3UXO - chain A; structure by X-ray diffraction, 2.10 A resolution.

Chain A:
Name: DNA polymerase beta
Source organism: Rattus norvegicus
Notes: EC 2.7.7.7, 4.2.99.-
UniProt: P06766 (DPOLB_RAT); residues 1-335 here = UniProt positions 1-335
Sequence (335 residues; row label = number of the first residue in the row):
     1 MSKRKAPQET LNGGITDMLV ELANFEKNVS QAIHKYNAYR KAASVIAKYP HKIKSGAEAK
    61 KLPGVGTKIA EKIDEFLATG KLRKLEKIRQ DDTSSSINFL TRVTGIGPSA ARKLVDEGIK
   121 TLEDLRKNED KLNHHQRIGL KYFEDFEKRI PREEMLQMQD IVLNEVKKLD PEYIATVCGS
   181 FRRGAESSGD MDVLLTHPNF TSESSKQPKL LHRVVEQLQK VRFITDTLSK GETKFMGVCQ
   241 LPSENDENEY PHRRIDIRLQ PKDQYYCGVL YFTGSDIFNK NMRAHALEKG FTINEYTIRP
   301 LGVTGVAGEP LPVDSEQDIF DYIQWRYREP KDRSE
Disordered / not traced: 1-9, 335
Sequence notes: engineered mutation Gln260 (Ile in P06766)
Swiss-Prot annotation at these positions:
  - region: Arg183 to Asp192 (DNA-binding)
  - active site: Lys72 (Nucleophile)
  - binding site (K(+)): Lys60, Leu62, Val65, Thr101, Val103, Ile106
  - binding site (Na(+)): Lys60, Leu62, Val65, Thr101, Val103, Ile106
  - binding site (a 2'-deoxyribonucleoside 5'-triphosphate): Arg149, Ser180, Arg183, Gly189, Asp190
  - binding site (Mg(2+)): Asp190, Asp192, Asp256
  - modified residue: Lys72 (N6-acetyllysine), Arg83 (Omega-N-methylarginine), Arg152 (Omega-N-methylarginine)
  - cross-link (Glycyl lysine isopeptide (Lys-Gly)): Lys41 (interchain with G-Cter in ubiquitin), Lys61 (interchain with G-Cter in ubiquitin), Lys81 (interchain with G-Cter in ubiquitin)
  - mutagenesis: Asp190 (D190E/S: Loss of activity), Met191 (M191I: No loss of activity; M191T: 50% loss of activity), Asp192 (D192E/S: Loss of activity), Asp246 (D246V: Misincorporates T nucleotide opposite G/C template)
From the paper describing this entry:
  - contacts within the chain: Asp192-Arg258
  - catalytic residues: Asp190, Asp192, Asp256 (citing earlier work)
  - mutagenesis - I260Q: unchanged catalytic activity
  - mutagenesis - I260Q (Kd = 49 +/- 3 uM): increased binding to T:dGTP mismatch (citing earlier work)

In short:
UniProt lists active-site residue Lys72, 6 K+-binding residues, 6 Na+-binding residues and 5 residues binding
2'-deoxyribonucleoside 5'-triphosphate. From the paper: catalytic residues Asp190, Asp192 and Asp256; I260Q
increases binding to T:dGTP mismatch.
Chain A is DNA polymerase beta (Rattus norvegicus); the structure, Crystal Structure of Rat DNA Polymerase
Beta Mutator I260Q Apoenzyme, was determined by X-ray diffraction together with 3UXN and 3UXP from the same
study.
